PDB entry 7BOE | electron microscopy, 2.90 A resolution | chains A and M of the 21 polymer chains in the assembly

Chain A:
Molecule: 16S rRNA
From: Escherichia coli (strain K12)
Sequence (1542 nucleotides; each row starts with the number of its first residue):
     1 AAAUUGAAGAGUUUGAUCAUGGCUCAGAUUGAACGCUGGCGGCAGGCCUA
    51 ACACAUGCAAGUCGAACGGUAACAGGAAGAAGCUUGCUUCUUUGCUGACG
   101 AGUGGCGGACGGGUGAGUAAUGUCUGGGAAACUGCCUGAUGGAGGGGGAU
   151 AACUACUGGAAACGGUAGCUAAUACCGCAUAACGUCGCAAGACCAAAGAG
   201 GGGGACCUUCGGGCCUCUUGCCAUCGGAUGUGCCCAGAUGGGAUUAGCUA
   251 GUAGGUGGGGUAACGGCUCACCUAGGCGACGAUCCCUAGCUGGUCUGAGA
   301 GGAUGACCAGCCACACUGGAACUGAGACACGGUCCAGACUCCUACGGGAG
   351 GCAGCAGUGGGGAAUAUUGCACAAUGGGCGCAAGCCUGAUGCAGCCAUGC
   401 CGCGUGUAUGAAGAAGGCCUUCGGGUUGUAAAGUACUUUCAGCGGGGAGG
   451 AAGGGAGUAAAGUUAAUACCUUUGCUCAUUGACGUUACCCGCAGAAGAAG
   501 CACCGGCUAACUCCGUGCCAGCAGCCXCGGUAAUACGGAGGGUGCAAGCG
   551 UUAAUCGGAAUUACUGGGCGUAAAGCGCACGCAGGCGGUUUGUUAAGUCA
   601 GAUGUGAAAUCCCCGGGCUCAACCUGGGAACUGCAUCUGAUACUGGCAAG
   651 CUUGAGUCUCGUAGAGGGGGGUAGAAUUCCAGGUGUAGCGGUGAAAUGCG
   701 UAGAGAUCUGGAGGAAUACCGGUGGCGAAGGCGGCCCCCUGGACGAAGAC
   751 UGACGCUCAGGUGCGAAAGCGUGGGGAGCAAACAGGAUUAGAUACCCUGG
   801 UAGUCCACGCCGUAAACGAUGUCGACUUGGAGGUUGUGCCCUUGAGGCGU
   851 GGCUUCCGGAGCUAACGCGUUAAGUCGACCGCCUGGGGAGUACGGCCGCA
   901 AGGUUAAAACUCAAAUGAAUUGACGGGGGCCCGCACAAGCGGUGGAGCAU
   951 GUGGUUUAAUUCGAUGXAACGCGAAGAACCUUACCUGGUCUUGACAUCCA
  1001 CGGAAGUUUUCAGAGAUGAGAAUGUGCCUUCGGGAACCGUGAGACAGGUG
  1051 CUGCAUGGCUGUCGUCAGCUCGUGUUGUGAAAUGUUGGGUUAAGUCCCGC
  1101 AACGAGCGCAACCCUUAUCCUUUGUUGCCAGCGGUCCGGCCGGGAACUCA
  1151 AAGGAGACUGCCAGUGAUAAACUGGAGGAAGGUGGGGAUGACGUCAAGUC
  1201 AUCAUGGCCCUUACGACCAGGGCUACACACGUGCUACAAUGGCGCAUACA
  1251 AAGAGAAGCGACCUCGCGAGAGCAAGCGGACCUCAUAAAGUGCGUCGUAG
  1301 UCCGGAUUGGAGUCUGCAACUCGACUCCAUGAAGUCGGAAUCGCUAGUAA
  1351 UCGUGGAUCAGAAUGCCACGGUGAAUACGUUCCCGGGCCUUGUACACACC
  1401 GCCCGUXACACCAUGGGAGUGGGUUGCAAAAGAAGUAGGUAGCUUAACCU
  1451 UCGGGAGGGCGCUUACCACUUUGUGAUUCAUGACUGGGGUGAAGUCGUAA
  1501 CAAGGUAACCGUAGGGGAACCUGCGGUUGGAUCACCUCCUUA
Unresolved in the structure: 1535-1542
Glycans and other covalent adducts: covalent link G791-UR3_1498
Modified / non-standard residues: PSU (pseudouridine-5'-monophosphate) at position 516, G7M (N7-methyl-guanosine-5'-monophosphate) at position 527, 2MG (2N-methylguanosine-5'-monophosphate) at position 966, 5MC (5-methylcytidine-5'-monophosphate) at position 967, 2MG (2N-methylguanosine-5'-monophosphate) at position 1207, 4OC (4n,o2'-methylcytidine-5'-monophosphate) at position 1402, 5MC (5-methylcytidine-5'-monophosphate) at position 1407, UR3 (3-methyluridine-5'-monophoshate) at position 1498, 2MG (2N-methylguanosine-5'-monophosphate) at position 1516, MA6 (6N-dimethyladenosine-5'-monophoshate) at position 1518, MA6 (6N-dimethyladenosine-5'-monophoshate) at position 1519
Ion coordination: Mg2+ site 1 near G21 (its only coordinating residue here); Mg2+ site 2 near A53 (its only coordinating residue here); Mg2+ site 3: A59, U387; Mg2+ site 4 near G100 (its only coordinating residue here); Mg2+ site 5: A109, G331; Mg2+ site 6: A116, G117, G289; Mg2+ site 7: G145, A197; Mg2+ site 8 near A171 (its only coordinating residue here); Mg2+ site 9: A174, C175; Mg2+ site 10: U180, A195; Mg2+ site 11: G299, G558; Mg2+ site 12 near A306 (its only coordinating residue here); 57 more Mg2+ sites not listed

Chain M:
Molecule: 30S ribosomal protein S13
From: Escherichia coli (strain K12)
Reference sequence: P0A7S9 (RS13_ECOLI); residues 1-118 here = UniProt positions 1-118
Amino-acid sequence (118 residues; row label = number of the first residue in the row):
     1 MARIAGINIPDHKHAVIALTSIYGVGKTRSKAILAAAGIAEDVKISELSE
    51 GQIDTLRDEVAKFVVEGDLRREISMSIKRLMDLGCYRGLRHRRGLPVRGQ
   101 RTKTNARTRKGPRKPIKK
Unresolved in the structure: 1, 117-118
Swiss-Prot annotation at these positions:
  - natural variant: Leu89 to Gly99 (deletion: In PW118), Gln100 to Lys118 (deletion: In rpsM413), Asn105 (N105H: In PW095; N105K: In PW097)
  - mutagenesis: Leu83 to Lys118 (Decreased growth rate at all temperatures. Decreased affinity of the 30S subunit P site for tRNA in vitro), Lys114 to Lys118 (Decreased growth rate at all temperatures. Decreased affinity of the 30S subunit P site for tRNA in vitro)

How chain A and chain M interact:
Residue-residue contacts (76):
  A946(A) - Arg113(M)  salt bridge to the phosphate
  G947(A) - Arg107(M)  phosphate contact
  G947(A) - Thr108(M)  phosphate contact
  C948(A) - Asn105(M)  phosphate contact
  C948(A) - Ala106(M)  phosphate contact
  C948(A) - Arg107(M)  hydrogen bond to the phosphate
  C948(A) - Thr108(M)  hydrogen bond to the phosphate
  A949(A) - Gln100(M)  phosphate contact
  A949(A) - Arg101(M)  phosphate contact
  A949(A) - Asn105(M)  hydrogen bond to the base
  U950(A) - Arg101(M)  salt bridge to the phosphate
  U950(A) - Thr104(M)  hydrogen bond to the base
  U950(A) - Asn105(M)  hydrogen bond to the base
  G951(A) - Arg101(M)  salt bridge to the phosphate
  G951(A) - Thr104(M)  base contact
  U952(A) - Lys103(M)  base contact
  G953(A) - Lys103(M)  base contact
  G954(A) - Lys103(M)  base contact
  A1225(A) - Arg101(M)  phosphate contact
  A1225(A) - Thr102(M)  hydrogen bond to the phosphate
  A1225(A) - Lys103(M)  phosphate contact
  C1226(A) - Arg90(M)  salt bridge to the phosphate
  C1226(A) - Leu95(M)  phosphate contact
  C1226(A) - Thr102(M)  hydrogen bond to the sugar
  C1226(A) - Lys103(M)  base contact
  C1226(A) - Lys110(M)  hydrogen bond to the sugar
  A1227(A) - Leu95(M)  phosphate contact
  A1227(A) - Lys110(M)  phosphate contact
  A1227(A) - Lys114(M)  sugar contact
  C1228(A) - Lys103(M)  hydrogen bond to the base
  C1228(A) - Arg107(M)  salt bridge to the phosphate
  C1228(A) - Lys110(M)  salt bridge to the phosphate
  C1228(A) - Arg113(M)  phosphate contact
  C1228(A) - Lys114(M)  salt bridge to the phosphate
  C1228(A) - Ile116(M)  sugar contact
  A1229(A) - Thr104(M)  base contact
  A1229(A) - Arg113(M)  salt bridge to the phosphate
  C1230(A) - Thr104(M)  base contact
  U1295(A) - His14(M)  phosphate contact
  C1296(A) - His14(M)  salt bridge to the phosphate
  C1302(A) - Lys13(M)  salt bridge to the phosphate
  C1302(A) - His14(M)  hydrogen bond to the base
  C1302(A) - Ile17(M)  base contact
  A1306(A) - Thr108(M)  sugar contact
  U1307(A) - Gln100(M)  hydrogen bond to the phosphate
  U1307(A) - Thr108(M)  sugar contact
  U1307(A) - Arg109(M)  phosphate contact
  U1308(A) - His91(M)  hydrogen bond to the phosphate
  U1308(A) - Pro96(M)  phosphate contact
  U1308(A) - Val97(M)  hydrogen bond to the phosphate
  U1308(A) - Arg98(M)  phosphate contact
  U1308(A) - Gln100(M)  hydrogen bond to the phosphate
  U1308(A) - Arg109(M)  sugar contact
  G1309(A) - Ser76(M)  hydrogen bond to the sugar
  G1309(A) - Arg87(M)  salt bridge to the phosphate
  G1309(A) - His91(M)  salt bridge to the phosphate
  G1309(A) - Val97(M)  phosphate contact
  G1309(A) - Arg98(M)  salt bridge to the phosphate
  G1310(A) - Arg87(M)  salt bridge to the phosphate
  U1321(A) - Tyr86(M)  sugar contact
  C1322(A) - Tyr86(M)  phosphate contact
  C1322(A) - Gly99(M)  sugar contact
  C1328(A) - Thr28(M)  hydrogen bond to the phosphate
  C1328(A) - Arg29(M)  hydrogen bond to the sugar
  A1329(A) - Gly24(M)  phosphate contact
  A1329(A) - Val25(M)  phosphate contact
  A1329(A) - Gly26(M)  hydrogen bond to the phosphate
  A1329(A) - Thr28(M)  phosphate contact
  A1329(A) - Arg29(M)  hydrogen bond to the phosphate
  A1329(A) - Leu69(M)  sugar contact
  U1330(A) - Ile22(M)  phosphate contact
  U1330(A) - Tyr23(M)  phosphate contact
  U1330(A) - Gly24(M)  hydrogen bond to the phosphate
  U1330(A) - Val25(M)  hydrogen bond to the phosphate
  U1330(A) - Gly26(M)  phosphate contact
  G1331(A) - Tyr23(M)  phosphate contact
Other interface residues (no listed pair), chain A (34 interface residues in all): U1301, C1303, C1320, G1323, A1332
Other interface residues (no listed pair), chain M (41 interface residues in all): Thr20, Lys27, Ile73, Ile77, Leu80, Pro112

Overview:
34 residues of chain A and 41 residues of chain M are in contact, with 21 hydrogen bonds and 14 salt bridges.
Polar contacts include A949(A)-Asn105(M), U950(A)-Thr104(M) and U950(A)-Asn105(M). Curated annotation
(UniProt) lists 5 mutagenesis sites on chain M.
Chain A is 16S rRNA and chain M is 30S ribosomal protein S13, both from Escherichia coli (strain K12); the
structure, Bacterial 30S ribosomal subunit assembly complex state M (Consensus refinement), was determined by
electron microscopy, deposited together with 7AF3, 7AF5, 7AF8, 7AFA, 7AFD, 7AFH and 17 further entries.
